8K6J - chains A and B of the 3 polymer chains in the assembly; structure by electron microscopy, 2.77 A resolution.

[Chain A]
Molecule: Fructose dehydrogenase (H1147A) large subunit
From: Gluconobacter japonicus
Notes: EC 1.1.99.11
Chain sequence (544 residues; row label = number of the first residue in the row):
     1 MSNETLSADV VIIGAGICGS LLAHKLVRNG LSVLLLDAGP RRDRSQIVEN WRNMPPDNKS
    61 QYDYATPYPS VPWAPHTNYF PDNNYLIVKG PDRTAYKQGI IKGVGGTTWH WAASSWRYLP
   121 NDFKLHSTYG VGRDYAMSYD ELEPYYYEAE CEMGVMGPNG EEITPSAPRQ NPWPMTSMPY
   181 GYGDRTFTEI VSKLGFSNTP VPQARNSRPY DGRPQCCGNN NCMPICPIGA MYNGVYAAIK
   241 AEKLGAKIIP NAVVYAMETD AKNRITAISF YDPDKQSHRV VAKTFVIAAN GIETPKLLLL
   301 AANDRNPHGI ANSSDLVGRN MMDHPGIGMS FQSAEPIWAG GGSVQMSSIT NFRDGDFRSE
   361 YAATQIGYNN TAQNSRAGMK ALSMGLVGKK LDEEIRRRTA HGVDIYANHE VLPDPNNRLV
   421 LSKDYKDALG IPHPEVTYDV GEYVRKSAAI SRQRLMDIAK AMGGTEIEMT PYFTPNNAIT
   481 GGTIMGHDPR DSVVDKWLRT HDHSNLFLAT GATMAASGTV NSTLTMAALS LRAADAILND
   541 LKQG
Unresolved in the structure: 1-3, 543-544
Ion coordination: 3Fe-4S cluster Fe: Cys216, Cys222, Cys226
Ligand contacts:
  - 3Fe-4S cluster (F3S): Arg205, Cys216, Gly218, Asn219, Asn220, Asn221, Cys222, Cys226, Pro227, Ile228, Ala230, Met231, Ser343
  - FAD (flavin-adenine dinucleotide): Ile13, Gly14, Ala15, Gly16, Ile17, Cys18, Gly19, Leu36, Asp37, Ala38, Gly39, Tyr64, Gly99, Ile101, Lys102, Gly103, Val104, Gly105, Gly106, Thr107, Thr108, His110, Trp111, Ala112, Ala113, Ser114, Met223, Ala252, Val253, Val254, Ala288, Ala289, Asn290, Glu293, Leu297, Gln345, Asn477, Asn521, Ser522, Thr523, Leu524, Met526

[Chain B]
Molecule: Fructose dehydrogenase small subunit
From: Gluconobacter japonicus
UniProt: M1VB40 (FDHS_GLUJA); residue numbers follow UniProt; this construct covers 1-183
Chain sequence (183 residues; row label = number of the first residue in the row):
     1 MEKIADSGPV QIFLSRRKLL AFSGASLTVA AIGAPSKGST QDVVASNRDS ISDFMQLSAF
    61 ATGHKNLDLN IGSALLLAFE AQKHDFSTQI KALREHITKN NYQDVEALDA AMKDDPLHPT
   121 LIQIIRAWYS GVIEDETNAK VYAFEKALMY QPSRDVVVIP TYAHNGPNYW VSEPASVDVM
   181 PAF
Unresolved in the structure: 1-48

[Chain A / chain B interface]
Contacting residue pairs - 95 pairs, chain A then chain B:
  Val48(A) - Thr161(B)
  Trp51(A) - Phe144(B)  hydrophobic
  Trp51(A) - Pro160(B)  hydrophobic
  Trp51(A) - Thr161(B)
  Arg52(A) - Phe144(B)
  Arg52(A) - Thr161(B)
  Arg52(A) - Tyr162(B)  hydrogen bond
  Asn53(A) - Val141(B)
  Met54(A) - Val141(B)
  Pro55(A) - Thr137(B)
  Pro55(A) - Ala139(B)
  Pro55(A) - Val141(B)  hydrophobic
  Pro56(A) - Ser130(B)
  Pro56(A) - Val132(B)
  Pro56(A) - Met149(B)  hydrophobic
  Asn58(A) - Thr137(B)  hydrogen bond
  Lys59(A) - Phe144(B)
  Lys59(A) - Tyr150(B)
  Met178(A) - Trp170(B)  hydrophobic
  Pro179(A) - Asn168(B)
  Pro179(A) - Trp170(B)  hydrogen bond (backbone-side chain)
  Pro179(A) - Val171(B)  hydrophobic
  Tyr180(A) - Trp170(B)
  Gly181(A) - Trp170(B)
  Tyr182(A) - Glu173(B)
  Tyr182(A) - Pro174(B)  hydrophobic
  Arg185(A) - Trp170(B)  hydrogen bond (side chain-backbone)
  Arg185(A) - Val171(B)
  Arg185(A) - Ser172(B)
  Arg185(A) - Glu173(B)  salt bridge
  Gln215(A) - Pro167(B)
  Gln215(A) - Asn168(B)
  Cys216(A) - Pro167(B)
  Cys216(A) - Trp170(B)
  Cys217(A) - Ala163(B)  hydrophobic
  Cys217(A) - Gly166(B)
  Cys217(A) - Pro167(B)  hydrophobic
  Cys217(A) - Tyr169(B)
  Cys217(A) - Trp170(B)
  Gly218(A) - Val158(B)
  Gly218(A) - Tyr169(B)  hydrogen bond (backbone-side chain)
  Gly218(A) - Trp170(B)
  Asn219(A) - Pro160(B)
  Asn219(A) - Thr161(B)
  Asn219(A) - Tyr162(B)
  Asn219(A) - Ala163(B)  hydrogen bond (side chain-backbone)
  Asn221(A) - Thr161(B)
  Pro227(A) - Thr161(B)
  Pro336(A) - Val177(B)  hydrophobic
  Trp338(A) - Val156(B)  hydrophobic
  Trp338(A) - Val157(B)  hydrophobic
  Trp338(A) - Pro174(B)
  Trp338(A) - Ala175(B)
  Trp338(A) - Val177(B)  hydrophobic
  Ala339(A) - Val157(B)
  Gly340(A) - Val158(B)
  Gly341(A) - Trp170(B)
  Gly342(A) - Trp170(B)
  Ala372(A) - Val157(B)  hydrophobic
  Ala372(A) - Val158(B)
  Asn374(A) - Tyr150(B)
  Asn374(A) - Ser153(B)
  Asn374(A) - Val157(B)
  Asn374(A) - Val158(B)  hydrogen bond (side chain-backbone)
  Asn374(A) - Ile159(B)
  Asn374(A) - Pro160(B)
  Ser375(A) - Tyr150(B)  hydrogen bond
  Gly378(A) - Met149(B)
  Met379(A) - Ser130(B)
  Leu382(A) - Arg126(B)
  Leu382(A) - Tyr129(B)  hydrophobic
  Leu382(A) - Ser130(B)
  Val387(A) - Glu106(B)
  Val387(A) - Asp109(B)
  Val387(A) - Ile125(B)  hydrophobic
  Gly388(A) - Val105(B)
  Gly388(A) - Glu106(B)
  Lys389(A) - Glu106(B)  hydrogen bond (backbone-side chain)
  Leu391(A) - Tyr129(B)  hydrophobic
  Asp392(A) - His64(B)  salt bridge
  Asp392(A) - Tyr129(B)  hydrogen bond
  Asp392(A) - Pro152(B)
  Asp392(A) - Met180(B)
  Ile395(A) - Tyr129(B)  hydrophobic
  Ile395(A) - Met149(B)
  Arg396(A) - Pro152(B)  hydrogen bond (side chain-backbone)
  Arg396(A) - Asp155(B)  salt bridge
  Arg396(A) - Ser176(B)  hydrogen bond (side chain-backbone)
  Arg396(A) - Val177(B)  hydrogen bond (side chain-backbone)
  Arg396(A) - Val179(B)  hydrogen bond (side chain-backbone)
  Arg396(A) - Met180(B)
  Arg396(A) - Pro181(B)
  Thr399(A) - Ser153(B)
  Thr399(A) - Val157(B)
  Ala400(A) - Val177(B)  hydrophobic
Interface residues without a listed pair, chain A (49 interface residues in all): Asn220, Met346, Ser383, Lys390, Glu393, His401
Interface residues without a listed pair, chain B (44 interface residues in all): Ile122, Glu136, Phe183

[Summary]
The interface between chain A and chain B involves 49 residues on one side and 44 on the other, with 14
hydrogen bonds and 3 salt bridges. Polar pairs include Arg185(A)-Glu173(B), Asp392(A)-His64(B) and
Arg396(A)-Asp155(B). Ligands of chain A: flavin-adenine dinucleotide and 3Fe-4S cluster.
Chain A is Fructose dehydrogenase (H1147A) large subunit and chain B is Fructose dehydrogenase small subunit,
both from Gluconobacter japonicus; the structure, Cryo-EM Structure of Membrane-bound Fructose Dehydrogenase
from Gluconobacter japonicus variant-H1147A, was determined by electron microscopy together with 8K6K, 8XCM
and 8XCN from the same study.
